Entry 6FOC (X-ray diffraction, 4.00 A resolution); this record covers chains G and H of the 8 polymer chains in the assembly.

[Chain G]
Name: ATP synthase gamma chain
Organism: Mycolicibacterium smegmatis MC2 155
UniProtKB: A0R201 (ATPG_MYCS2); residues 1-307 here = UniProt positions 1-307
Amino-acid sequence (307 residues; row label = number of the first residue in the row):
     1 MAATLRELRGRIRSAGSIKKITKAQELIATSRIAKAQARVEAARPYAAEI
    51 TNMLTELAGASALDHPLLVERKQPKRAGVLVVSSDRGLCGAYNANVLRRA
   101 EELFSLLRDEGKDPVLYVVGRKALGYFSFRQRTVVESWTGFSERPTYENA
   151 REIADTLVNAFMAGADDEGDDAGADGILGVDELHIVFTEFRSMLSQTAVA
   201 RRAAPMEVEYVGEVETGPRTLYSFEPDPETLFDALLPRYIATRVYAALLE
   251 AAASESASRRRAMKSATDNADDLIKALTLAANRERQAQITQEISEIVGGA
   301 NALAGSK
Not modelled in the structure: 1-3, 58-83, 109-118, 130-138, 164-187, 199-237, 305-307
What the authors report for this chain:
  - conformationally variable residues (domain motion): Thr22 to Ile33

[Chain H]
Name: ATP synthase epsilon chain
Organism: Mycolicibacterium smegmatis MC2 155
UniProtKB: A0R1Z9 (ATPE_MYCS2); residues 1-121 here = UniProt positions 1-121
Amino-acid sequence (121 residues; row label = number of the first residue in the row):
     1 MADLNVEIVAVERELWSGPATFVFTRTTAGEIGILPRHIPLVAQLVDDAM
    51 VRVEREGEDDLRIAVDGGFLSVTEETVRILVENAQFESEIDADAAKEDAA
   101 SDDERTAAWGRARLRALGQID
Not modelled in the structure: 1-2, 116-121

[Chain G / chain H interface]
Pairs across the interface (22; chain G residue first):
  Ala42(G) - Glu12(H)
  Ala42(G) - Arg13(H)
  Tyr46(G) - Val9(H)
  Tyr46(G) - Ala10(H)
  Tyr46(G) - Val11(H)
  Tyr46(G) - Leu80(H)
  Tyr46(G) - Val81(H)  hydrogen bond (side chain-backbone)
  Tyr46(G) - Glu82(H)
  Glu49(G) - Glu7(H)
  Glu49(G) - Val9(H)
  Glu49(G) - Leu70(H)
  Glu49(G) - Arg78(H)
  Glu49(G) - Leu80(H)
  Ile50(G) - Leu80(H)  hydrophobic
  Met53(G) - Val42(H)  hydrophobic
  Met53(G) - Leu70(H)  hydrophobic
  Glu56(G) - Val72(H)
  Tyr147(G) - Val11(H)  hydrogen bond (side chain-backbone)
  Tyr147(G) - Glu12(H)
  Arg151(G) - Glu82(H)
  Arg151(G) - Asn83(H)
  Arg238(G) - Gln44(H)
Interface residues without a listed pair, chain G (12 interface residues in all): Ala43, Asn52, Leu57
Interface residues without a listed pair, chain H (17 interface residues in all): Ala43, Phe69

[Overview]
The interface between chain G and chain H involves 12 residues on one side and 17 on the other, with 2
hydrogen bonds. Among the polar pairs are Tyr46(G)-Val81(H) and Tyr147(G)-Val11(H). From the paper:
conformational variability at Thr22(G).
Chain G is ATP synthase gamma chain and chain H is ATP synthase epsilon chain, both from Mycolicibacterium
smegmatis MC2 155; the structure, F1-ATPase from Mycobacterium smegmatis, was determined by X-ray diffraction.
